Entry 1O89 (X-ray diffraction, 2.25 A resolution); this record covers chain A.

Chain A:
Name: YHDH
Organism: Escherichia coli
Reference sequence: P26646 (YHDH_ECOLI); residues 2-324 here = UniProt positions 2-324
Chain sequence (345 residues; each row starts with the number of its first residue; numbers below 1 keep their minus sign (Met-20 is residue -20)):
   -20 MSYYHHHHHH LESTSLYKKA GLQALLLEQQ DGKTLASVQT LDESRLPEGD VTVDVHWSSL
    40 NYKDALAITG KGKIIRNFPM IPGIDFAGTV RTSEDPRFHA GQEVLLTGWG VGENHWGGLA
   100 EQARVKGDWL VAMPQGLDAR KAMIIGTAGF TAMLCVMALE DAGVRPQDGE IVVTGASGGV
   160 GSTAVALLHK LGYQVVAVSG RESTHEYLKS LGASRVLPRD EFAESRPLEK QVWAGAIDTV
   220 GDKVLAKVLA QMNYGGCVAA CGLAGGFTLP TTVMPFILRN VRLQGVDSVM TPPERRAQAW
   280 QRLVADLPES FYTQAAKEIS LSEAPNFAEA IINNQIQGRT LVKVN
Not modelled in the structure: -20 to 0, 10-12, 324
Curated features (UniProtKB/Swiss-Prot):
  - binding site (NADP(+)): Tyr41, Ser156 to Val159, Ser178 to Arg180, Arg198, Leu242, Ile256, Ser267, Asn313

In short:
From UniProt: 13 NADP+-binding residues.
Chain A is YHDH (Escherichia coli); the structure, Crystal structure of E. COLI K-12 yhdH, was determined by
X-ray diffraction, deposited together with 1O8C.
